Entry 4X23 (X-ray diffraction, 3.50 A resolution); this record covers chains I and A of the 12 polymer chains in the assembly.

[Chain I]
Molecule: 147-nt DNA strand
Organism: Homo sapiens
Sequence (147 nucleotides; each row starts with the number of its first residue):
     1 ATCGAGAATC CCGGTGCCGA GGCCGCTCAA TTGGTCGTAG ACAGCTCTAG CACCGCTTAA
    61 ACGCACGTAC GCGCTGTCCC CCGCGTTTTA ACCGCCAAGG GGATTACTCC CTAGTCTCCA
   121 GGCACGTGTC AGATATATAC ATCCGAT
Disordered / not traced: 1

[Chain A]
Protein: Histone H3
Organism: Drosophila melanogaster
UniProtKB: P02299 (H3_DROME); residues 40-132 here correspond to UniProt positions 41-133 (UniProt number = residue number + 1)
Amino-acid sequence (98 residues; numbered 40 to 137; the number before each row is that of its first residue):
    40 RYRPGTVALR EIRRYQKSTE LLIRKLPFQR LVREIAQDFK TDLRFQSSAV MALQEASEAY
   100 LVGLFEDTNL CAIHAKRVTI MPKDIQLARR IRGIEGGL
Disordered / not traced: 135-137
Construct notes: expression tag (133-137)

[Interface between chain I and chain A]
Residue-residue contacts (24; chain I residue first):
  DG50(I) - Arg83(A)  phosphate contact
  DG50(I) - Phe84(A)  sugar contact
  DG50(I) - Gln85(A)  hydrogen bond to the phosphate
  DG50(I) - Ser86(A)  hydrogen bond to the phosphate
  DC51(I) - Leu82(A)  phosphate contact
  DC51(I) - Arg83(A)  phosphate contact
  DC51(I) - Phe84(A)  hydrogen bond to the phosphate
  DA60(I) - Arg63(A)  sugar contact
  DA61(I) - Arg63(A)  salt bridge to the phosphate
  DT68(I) - Pro43(A)  sugar contact
  DA69(I) - Arg42(A)  salt bridge to the phosphate
  DA69(I) - Pro43(A)  sugar contact
  DC70(I) - Val117(A)  sugar contact
  DC70(I) - Thr118(A)  hydrogen bond to the phosphate
  DG71(I) - Arg116(A)  phosphate contact
  DG71(I) - Val117(A)  hydrogen bond to the phosphate
  DG71(I) - Thr118(A)  hydrogen bond to the phosphate
  DC72(I) - Met120(A)  phosphate contact
  DC143(I) - Tyr41(A)  phosphate contact
  DC143(I) - Thr45(A)  phosphate contact
  DC144(I) - Tyr41(A)  sugar contact
  DC144(I) - Arg42(A)  hydrogen bond to the phosphate
  DC144(I) - Thr45(A)  hydrogen bond to the phosphate
  DG145(I) - Arg42(A)  salt bridge to the phosphate
Also at the interface, not in a pair above, chain A (17 interface residues in all): Arg40, Gln68, Lys115

[Overview]
Chain I and chain A form an interface of 12 and 17 residues respectively; the contacts include 8 hydrogen
bonds and 3 salt bridges. Among the polar pairs are DG50(I)-Gln85(A), DG50(I)-Ser86(A) and DC51(I)-Phe84(A).
Chain I is a 147-nt DNA strand (Homo sapiens) and chain A is Histone H3 (Drosophila melanogaster); the
structure, Crystal structure of cenp-C in complex with the nucleosome core particle, was determined by X-ray
diffraction.
